3DHT - chains A and B; structure by X-ray diffraction, 2.98 A resolution.

# Chain A
Name: Hemoglobin subunit alpha-1/2
Organism: Rattus norvegicus
UniProt: P01946 (HBA_RAT); residues 1-141 here correspond to UniProt positions 2-142 (UniProt number = residue number + 1)
Sequence (141 residues; row label = number of the first residue in the row):
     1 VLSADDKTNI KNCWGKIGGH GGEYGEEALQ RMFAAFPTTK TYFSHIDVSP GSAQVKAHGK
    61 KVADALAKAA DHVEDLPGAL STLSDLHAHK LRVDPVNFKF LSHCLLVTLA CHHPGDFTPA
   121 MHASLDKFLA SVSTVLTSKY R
Disordered / not traced: 140-141
Metal / ion sites: heme Fe near His87 (its only coordinating residue here)
Ligand contacts: heme (HEM): Met32, Thr39, Tyr42, Phe43, His45, His58, Lys61, Val62, Ala65, Leu66, Leu83, Leu86, His87, Leu91, Val93, Asn97, Phe98, Leu101, Val132, Leu136
UniProt features mapped onto this chain:
  - binding site (O2): His58
  - binding site (heme b): His87
  - modified residue: Ser3 (Phosphoserine), Lys7 (N6-succinyllysine), Thr8 (Phosphothreonine), Lys11 (N6-succinyllysine), Lys16 (N6-acetyllysine), Tyr24 (Phosphotyrosine), Lys40 (N6-succinyllysine), Ser49 (Phosphoserine), Ser102 (Phosphoserine), Thr108 (Phosphothreonine), Ser124 (Phosphoserine), Ser131 (Phosphoserine), Thr134 (Phosphothreonine), Thr137 (Phosphothreonine), Ser138 (Phosphoserine)

# Chain B
Name: Hemoglobin subunit beta-1
Organism: Rattus norvegicus
UniProt: P02091 (HBB1_RAT); residues 1-146 here correspond to UniProt positions 2-147 (UniProt number = residue number + 1)
Sequence (146 residues; numbered 1 to 146; the number before each row is that of its first residue):
     1 VHLTDAEKAA VNGLWGKVNP DDVGGEALGR LLVVYPWTQR YFDSFGDLSS ASAIMGNPKV
    61 KAHGKKVINA FNDGLKHLDN LKGTFAHLSE LHCDKLHVDP ENFRLLGNMI VIVLGHHLGK
   121 EFTPCAQAAF QKVVAGVASA LAHKYH
Disordered / not traced: 146
Metal / ion sites: heme Fe near His92 (its only coordinating residue here)
Ligand contacts: heme (HEM): Tyr41, Phe42, Ser44, Phe45, His63, Lys66, Val67, Ala70, Phe85, Leu88, Leu91, His92, Leu96, Val98, Asn102, Phe103, Leu106, Leu141
UniProt features mapped onto this chain:
  - binding site (heme b): His63, His92
  - modified residue: Val1 (N-acetylvaline), Lys17 (N6-succinyllysine), Ser44 (Phosphoserine), Ser50 (Phosphoserine), Ser52 (Phosphoserine), Lys59 (N6-succinyllysine), Arg104 (Asymmetric dimethylarginine), Thr123 (Phosphothreonine)

# How chain A and chain B interact
Pairs across the interface (36):
  Gln30(A) - Pro124(B)
  Arg31(A) - Phe122(B)  hydrogen bond (side chain-backbone)
  Arg31(A) - Pro124(B)
  Arg31(A) - Gln127(B)  hydrogen bond
  Ala34(A) - Ala128(B)
  Ala35(A) - Ala128(B)  hydrophobic
  Ala35(A) - Gln131(B)
  Phe36(A) - Gln131(B)
  Lys99(A) - Arg104(B)
  Phe100(A) - Arg104(B)
  His103(A) - Asn108(B)
  His103(A) - Val111(B)
  His103(A) - Ile112(B)
  His103(A) - Gln131(B)
  Val107(A) - Ile112(B)  hydrophobic
  Val107(A) - Phe122(B)  hydrophobic
  Val107(A) - Gln127(B)
  Ala110(A) - His116(B)
  Cys111(A) - Gly115(B)
  Cys111(A) - Gly119(B)
  His112(A) - Lys120(B)
  Pro114(A) - His116(B)  hydrogen bond (backbone-side chain)
  Phe117(A) - Arg30(B)  hydrogen bond (backbone-side chain)
  Phe117(A) - Ile112(B)  hydrophobic
  Phe117(A) - His116(B)
  Thr118(A) - Arg30(B)  hydrogen bond (backbone-side chain)
  Pro119(A) - Arg30(B)
  Pro119(A) - Met55(B)  hydrophobic
  His122(A) - Arg30(B)  hydrogen bond
  His122(A) - Val34(B)
  His122(A) - Met109(B)
  His122(A) - Ile112(B)
  Ala123(A) - Val33(B)
  Ala123(A) - Val34(B)  hydrophobic
  Asp126(A) - Val34(B)
  Asp126(A) - Tyr35(B)  hydrogen bond
Other interface residues (no listed pair), chain A (20 interface residues in all): Cys104
Other interface residues (no listed pair), chain B (20 interface residues in all): Thr123

# Summary
The chain A/chain B interface involves 20 residues from each chain; the contacts include 7 hydrogen bonds.
Polar contacts include Arg31(A)-Phe122(B), Arg31(A)-Gln127(B) and Pro114(A)-His116(B). Bound to chain A: heme.
Chain B binds heme.
Here chain A is Hemoglobin subunit alpha-1/2 and chain B is Hemoglobin subunit beta-1, both from Rattus
norvegicus. Entry 3DHT (The Crystal Structure Determination of Rat (rattus norvegicus) Hemoglobin) was
determined by X-ray diffraction.
